7VA9 - chains C and c of the 64 polymer chains in the assembly; structure by electron microscopy, 3.08 A resolution.

== Chain C (and c) ==
Protein: Intrinsic membrane protein PufX
Organism: Cereibacter sphaeroides 2.4.1
Notes: chain c of this document is another copy of the same molecule, construct and numbering; everything in this record applies to it too
Reference sequence: P13402 (PUFX_RHOS4); residues 1-82 here = UniProt positions 1-82
Chain sequence (82 residues; each row starts with the number of its first residue):
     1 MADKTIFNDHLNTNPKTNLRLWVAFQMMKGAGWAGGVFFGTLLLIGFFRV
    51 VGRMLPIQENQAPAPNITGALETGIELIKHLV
Disordered / not traced: 1-4, 70-82
Small-molecule neighbours:
  - bacteriochlorophyll a (BCL): A24, M27, M28, A31
  - 1,2-diacyl-sn-glycero-3-phosphocholine (PC1): F38, F39, T41, L42, I45, G46, R49, R53
  - spheroidene (SPO): R20, L21, V23, A24, M27

== Interface between chain C and chain c ==
Pairs across the interface (20; chain C residue first):
  T5(C) with P15(c); K16(c)
  F7(C) with L19(c), hydrophobic; W22(c), hydrophobic
  H10(C) with L19(c); W22(c)
  P15(C) with T5(c); H10(c)
  K16(C) with T5(c)
  T17(C) with F25(c)
  L19(C) with F7(c), hydrophobic; H10(c)
  L21(C) with L21(c), hydrophobic; W22(c), hydrophobic; F25(c), hydrophobic
  W22(C) with F7(c), hydrophobic; H10(c); L21(c), hydrophobic
  F25(C) with T17(c); L21(c), hydrophobic
Also at the interface, not in a pair above, chain C (12 interface residues in all): D9, N18
Also at the interface, not in a pair above, chain c (12 interface residues in all): D9, N18

== In short ==
The chain C/chain c interface involves 12 residues from each chain. Ligands of chain C: bacteriochlorophyll a,
spheroidene and 1,2-diacyl-sn-glycero-3-phosphocholine.
Chain C and chain c are both Intrinsic membrane protein PufX (Cereibacter sphaeroides 2.4.1); the structure,
Rba sphaeroides PufY-KO RC-LH1 dimer type-1, was determined by electron microscopy (same publication as 7VB9,
7VNM, 7VOR, 7VOT and 7VOY).
